6JYL - chains E and I of the 11 polymer chains in the assembly; structure by electron microscopy, 3.37 A resolution.

# Chain E
Molecule: Histone H3
Organism: Xenopus laevis
UniProtKB: A0A310TTQ1 (A0A310TTQ1_XENLA); residues 1-135 here correspond to UniProt positions 2-136 (UniProt number = residue number + 1)
Chain sequence (135 residues; row label = number of the first residue in the row):
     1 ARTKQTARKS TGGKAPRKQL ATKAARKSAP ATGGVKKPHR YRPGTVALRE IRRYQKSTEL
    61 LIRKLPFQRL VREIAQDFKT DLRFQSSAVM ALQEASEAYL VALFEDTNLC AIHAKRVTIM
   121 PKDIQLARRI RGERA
Unresolved in the structure: 1-39, 135

# Chain I
Molecule: 167-nt DNA strand
Organism: Escherichia coli K-12
Sequence (167 nucleotides; each row starts with the number of its first residue):
     1 CTCGAGAATC CCGGTGCCGA GGCCGCTCAA TTGGTCGTAG ACAGCTCTAG CACCGCTTAA
    61 ACGCACGTAC GCGCTGTCCC CCGCGTTTTA ACCGCCAAGG GGATTACTCC CTAGTCTCCA
   121 GGCACGTGTC AGATATATAC ATCCGATAGC TTGTCGAGAA GTACTAG
Unresolved in the structure: 1, 148-167

# Chain E / chain I interface
Pairs across the interface - 15 pairs, chain E then chain I:
  Arg-42(E) / DC144(I)  hydrogen bond to the phosphate
  Arg-42(E) / DG145(I)  salt bridge to the phosphate
  Thr-45(E) / DC144(I)  hydrogen bond to the phosphate
  Arg-63(E) / DA60(I)  salt bridge to the phosphate
  Arg-72(E) / DC51(I)  salt bridge to the phosphate
  Arg-83(E) / DG50(I)  phosphate contact
  Arg-83(E) / DC51(I)  phosphate contact
  Phe-84(E) / DG50(I)  sugar contact
  Phe-84(E) / DC51(I)  hydrogen bond to the phosphate
  Gln-85(E) / DG50(I)  phosphate contact
  Arg-116(E) / DG71(I)  phosphate contact
  Arg-116(E) / DC72(I)  phosphate contact
  Val-117(E) / DG71(I)  hydrogen bond to the phosphate
  Thr-118(E) / DG71(I)  hydrogen bond to the phosphate
  Met-120(E) / DC72(I)  phosphate contact
Interface residues without a listed pair, chain E (16 interface residues in all): Arg-40, Tyr-41, Pro-43, Ser-86, Lys-115
Interface residues without a listed pair, chain I (11 interface residues in all): DA61, DA69, DC70, DC143

# In short
16 residues of chain E face 11 of chain I across their interface; the contacts include 5 hydrogen bonds and 3
salt bridges. Polar pairs include Arg-42(E)/DC144(I), Thr-45(E)/DC144(I) and Phe-84(E)/DC51(I).
Here chain E is Histone H3 (Xenopus laevis) and chain I is a 167-nt DNA strand (Escherichia coli K-12). Entry
6JYL (The crosslinked complex of ISWI-nucleosome in the ADP.BeF-bound state) was determined by electron
microscopy (same publication as 6K1P and 6IRO).
